3GXU - chains A and B; structure by X-ray diffraction, 2.50 A resolution.

# Chain A
Name: Ephrin type-A receptor 4
Organism: Homo sapiens
Notes: EC 2.7.10.1
UniProtKB: P54764 (EPHA4_HUMAN); residues 1-175 here correspond to UniProt positions 29-203 (UniProt number = residue number + 28)
Amino-acid sequence (175 residues; each row starts with the number of its first residue):
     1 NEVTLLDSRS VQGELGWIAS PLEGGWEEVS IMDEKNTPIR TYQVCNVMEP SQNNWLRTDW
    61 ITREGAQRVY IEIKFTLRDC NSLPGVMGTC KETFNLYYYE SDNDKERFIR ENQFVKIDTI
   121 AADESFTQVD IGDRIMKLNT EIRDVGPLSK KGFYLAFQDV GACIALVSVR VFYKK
Not modelled in the structure: 85-87, 110
Disulfide bonds: C45-C163, C80-C90
Reported in the primary citation:
  - conformationally variable residues (loop rearrangement, order/disorder transition): E14, P84, G85 to M87, R110, F126 to V129, M136 to N139
  - mutagenesis - Q12A/E14A: unchanged binding to ephrin-A ligands
  - mutagenesis - Q12A/E14A: decreased binding to ephrin-B3
  - mutagenesis - Q12A/E14A: unchanged binding to the two compounds
  - specificity-determining residues: Q12, E14

# Chain B
Name: Ephrin-B2
Organism: Homo sapiens
UniProtKB: P52799 (EFNB2_HUMAN); residues 30-172 here correspond to UniProt positions 27-169 (UniProt number = residue number - 3)
Amino-acid sequence (143 residues; numbered 30 to 172; the number before each row is that of its first residue):
    30 SIVLEPIYWN SSNSKFLPGQ GLVLYPQIGD KLDIICPKVD SKTVGQYEYY KVYMVDKDQA
    90 DRCTIKKENT PLLNCAKPDQ DIKFTIKFQE FSPNLWGLEF QKNKDYYIIS TSNGSLEGLD
   150 NQEGGVCQTR AMKILMKVGQ DAS
Not modelled in the structure: 69-71, 74, 96
Disulfide bonds: C65-C104, C92-C156
Swiss-Prot annotation at these positions:
  - glycosylation (N-linked (GlcNAc...) asparagine): N39, N142
Reported in the primary citation:
  - conformationally variable residues (order/disorder transition): D69 to G74, K96
  - mutagenesis - Q109A/K112A: decreased binding to EphB receptor

# How chain A and chain B interact
Pairs across the interface (50; chain A residue first):
  Q12(A) - Q109(B)  hydrogen bond
  E14(A) - K112(B)  salt bridge
  E23(A) - S30(B)
  E23(A) - I31(B)
  E27(A) - K116(B)  salt bridge
  E28(A) - K60(B)  hydrogen bond (backbone-side chain)
  E28(A) - T114(B)
  V29(A) - T114(B)
  V29(A) - K116(B)
  S30(A) - F113(B)
  S30(A) - T114(B)  hydrogen bond (side chain-backbone)
  I31(A) - F113(B)
  I31(A) - N123(B)
  I31(A) - W125(B)
  I31(A) - G126(B)
  M32(A) - P100(B)
  M32(A) - W125(B)
  E34(A) - W125(B)
  N36(A) - T99(B)  hydrogen bond
  R40(A) - K112(B)
  R40(A) - T114(B)  hydrogen bond
  Q43(A) - Q118(B)
  Q43(A) - P122(B)
  C45(A) - P122(B)  hydrophobic
  T76(A) - P122(B)
  T76(A) - N123(B)
  T76(A) - L124(B)
  L77(A) - P122(B)
  R78(A) - F120(B)
  R78(A) - S121(B)
  R78(A) - P122(B)
  R78(A) - E128(B)  salt bridge
  L83(A) - F120(B)  hydrophobic
  P84(A) - F120(B)
  F126(A) - S121(B)
  F126(A) - P122(B)
  F126(A) - N123(B)
  F126(A) - L124(B)
  V129(A) - L124(B)
  V129(A) - E128(B)
  D130(A) - L124(B)
  I135(A) - L124(B)  hydrophobic
  I135(A) - W125(B)  hydrophobic
  M136(A) - W125(B)  hydrophobic
  L138(A) - W125(B)  hydrophobic
  C163(A) - P122(B)  hydrophobic
  I164(A) - P122(B)
  A165(A) - P122(B)
  A165(A) - N123(B)
  V167(A) - N123(B)
Also at the interface, not in a pair above, chain A (32 interface residues in all): T41, V44, S82
Also at the interface, not in a pair above, chain B (23 interface residues in all): V32, G58, D62, L101
The authors on this interface:
  - specific contacts: Q12(A)-Q109(B) (hydrogen bond), E14(A)-K112(B) (salt bridge), E27(A)-K116(B) (salt bridge), E28(A)-K60(B) (hydrogen bond), S30(A)-T114(B) (hydrogen bond), N36(A)-T99(B) (hydrogen bond), R40(A)-T114(B) (hydrogen bond), Q43(A)-Q118(B) (hydrogen bond), C45(A)-P122(B), R78(A)-E128(B) (salt bridge), L83(A)-F120(B) (hydrophobic contact), P84(A)-F120(B) (hydrophobic contact), C163(A)-P122(B), A165(A)-P122(B)
  - interface residues, chain A: I31(A), F126(A), V129(A), I135(A), L138(A), V167(A)
  - interface residues, chain B: L124(B), W125(B)

# Overview
32 residues of chain A face 23 of chain B across their interface, with 5 hydrogen bonds and 3 salt bridges.
Polar contacts include E14(A)-K112(B), E27(A)-K116(B) and R78(A)-E128(B). The paper describes hydrogen bonds
between Q12(A) and Q109(B), E28(A) and K60(B) and S30(A) and T114(B) among others; salt bridges between E14(A)
and K112(B), E27(A) and K116(B) and R78(A) and E128(B); contacts between C45(A) and P122(B), C163(A) and
P122(B) and A165(A) and P122(B). The paper reports that Q12A/E14A of chain A reduce binding to ephrin-B3;
interface residues I31(A), F126(A) and L124(B) among others.
Chain A is Ephrin type-A receptor 4 and chain B is Ephrin-B2, both from Homo sapiens; the structure, Crystal
structure of Eph receptor and ephrin complex, was determined by X-ray diffraction.
